Entry 1O7D (X-ray diffraction, 2.70 A resolution); this record covers chains B and E of the 5 polymer chains in the assembly.

== Chain B ==
Protein: Lysosomal alpha-mannosidase
Organism: Bos taurus
Notes: EC 3.2.1.24; fragment: alpha-mannosidase b peptide, residues 348-431
UniProt: Q29451 (MA2B1_BOVIN); residues 347-430 here correspond to UniProt positions 349-432 (UniProt number = residue number + 2)
Sequence (84 residues; row label = number of the first residue in the row):
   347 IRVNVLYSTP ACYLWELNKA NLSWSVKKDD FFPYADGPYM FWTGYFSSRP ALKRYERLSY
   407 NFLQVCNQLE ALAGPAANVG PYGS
Unresolved in the structure: 423-430
Swiss-Prot annotation at these positions:
  - glycosylation: Asn-367 (N-linked (GlcNAc...) asparagine)

== Chain E ==
Protein: Lysosomal alpha-mannosidase
Organism: Bos taurus
Notes: EC 3.2.1.24; fragment: alpha-mannosidase e peptide, residues 874-999
UniProt: Q29451 (MA2B1_BOVIN); residues 885-1010 here correspond to UniProt positions 874-999 (UniProt number = residue number - 11)
Sequence (126 residues; numbered 885 to 1010; the number before each row is that of its first residue):
   885 PRTQFSGLRR ELPPSVRLLT LARWGPETLL LRLEHQFAVG EDSGRNLSSP VTLDLTNLFS
   945 AFTITNLRET TLAANQLLAY ASRLQWTTDT GPTPHPSPSR PVSATITLQP MEIRTFLASV
  1005 QWEEDG
Unresolved in the structure: 974-987, 1008-1010
Swiss-Prot annotation at these positions:
  - glycosylation: Asn-930 (N-linked (GlcNAc...) asparagine)

== Chain B / chain E interface ==
Residue-residue contacts (31; chain B residue first):
  Trp-361(B) with Leu-968(E), hydrophobic
  Leu-363(B) with Trp-970(E)
  Asn-364(B) with Leu-968(E); Gln-969(E), hydrogen bond (side chain-backbone); Trp-970(E)
  Leu-368(B) with Thr-971(E)
  Ser-369(B) with Thr-971(E); Thr-972(E); Asp-973(E), hydrogen bond
  Trp-370(B) with Trp-970(E), hydrophobic; Thr-971(E), hydrogen bond (backbone-backbone); Thr-972(E); Asp-973(E), hydrogen bond (backbone-backbone)
  Val-372(B) with Thr-972(E)
  Gln-410(B) with Leu-903(E)
  Asn-413(B) with Leu-905(E)
  Gln-414(B) with Leu-902(E); Leu-905(E), hydrogen bond (backbone-backbone)
  Glu-416(B) with Arg-907(E)
  Ala-417(B) with Leu-905(E), hydrophobic; Ala-906(E); Leu-913(E), hydrophobic; Trp-1006(E), hydrogen bond (backbone-side chain)
  Leu-418(B) with Phe-889(E), hydrophobic; Ala-945(E), hydrophobic; Phe-946(E), hydrophobic; Trp-1006(E)
  Ala-419(B) with Trp-1006(E)
  Gly-420(B) with Arg-907(E); Trp-1006(E)
  Pro-421(B) with Arg-907(E)
Other interface residues (no listed pair), chain B (21 interface residues in all): Leu-360, Asn-367, Ser-371, Tyr-406, Ala-422

== Overview ==
Chain B and chain E form an interface of 21 and 16 residues respectively, with 6 hydrogen bonds. Polar
contacts include Asn-364(B)/Gln-969(E), Ser-369(B)/Asp-973(E) and Ala-417(B)/Trp-1006(E).
Chain B is Lysosomal alpha-mannosidase and chain E is Lysosomal alpha-mannosidase, both from Bos taurus; the
structure, The structure of the bovine lysosomal a-mannosidase suggests a novel mechanism for low pH
activation, was determined by X-ray diffraction.
